PDB entry 9LUC | electron microscopy, 3.50 A resolution | chains B and A of the 7 polymer chains in the assembly

[Chain B (and A)]
Protein: Flagellar motor protein MotA
Organism: Paenibacillus sp. TCA20
Notes: chain A of this document is another copy of the same molecule, construct and numbering; everything in this record applies to it too
UniProtKB: A0A069DFV9 (A0A069DFV9_9BACL); numbering as in UniProt (aligned over 1-246)
Sequence (246 residues; numbered 1 to 246; the number before each row is that of its first residue):
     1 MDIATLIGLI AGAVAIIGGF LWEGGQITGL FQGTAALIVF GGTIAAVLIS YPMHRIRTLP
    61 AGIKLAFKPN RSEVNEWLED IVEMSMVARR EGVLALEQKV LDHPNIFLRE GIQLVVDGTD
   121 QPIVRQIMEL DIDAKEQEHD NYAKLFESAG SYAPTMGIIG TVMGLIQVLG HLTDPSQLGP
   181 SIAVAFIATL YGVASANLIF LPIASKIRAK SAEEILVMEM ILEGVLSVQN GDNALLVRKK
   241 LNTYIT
Unresolved in the structure: 1-26 (chain A: 1-25)

[Interface between chain B and chain A]
Contacting residue pairs (30; chain B residue first):
  Leu30(B) - Met163(A)  hydrophobic
  Phe186(B) - Leu165(A)  hydrophobic
  Phe186(B) - Ile166(A)  hydrophobic
  Phe186(B) - Leu169(A)  hydrophobic
  Leu190(B) - Met163(A)  hydrophobic
  Val193(B) - Thr155(A)
  Val193(B) - Ile159(A)  hydrophobic
  Ala194(B) - Ile159(A)  hydrophobic
  Asn197(B) - Ala46(A)
  Asn197(B) - Tyr152(A)
  Asn197(B) - Thr155(A)
  Leu198(B) - Ile49(A)
  Leu201(B) - Tyr152(A)
  Pro202(B) - Ile49(A)  hydrophobic
  Pro202(B) - Ser50(A)
  Pro202(B) - Tyr152(A)
  Ser205(B) - Ser50(A)  hydrogen bond (side chain-backbone)
  Ser205(B) - Tyr51(A)
  Lys206(B) - Ile49(A)  hydrogen bond (side chain-backbone)
  Lys206(B) - Ser50(A)
  Lys206(B) - Tyr51(A)
  Glu213(B) - His54(A)  salt bridge
  Glu223(B) - Gln126(A)
  Leu236(B) - Ile127(A)  hydrophobic
  Lys240(B) - Gln126(A)  hydrogen bond
  Lys240(B) - Leu130(A)
  Thr243(B) - Leu130(A)
  Thr243(B) - Asp131(A)
  Thr243(B) - Ala134(A)
  Tyr244(B) - Leu130(A)
Also at the interface, not in a pair above, chain B (21 interface residues in all): Ile187, Thr189, Ala209, Lys239
Also at the interface, not in a pair above, chain A (23 interface residues in all): Ala45, Pro52, Arg55, Leu114, Met156, Val162

[In short]
21 residues of chain B and 23 residues of chain A are in contact, with 3 hydrogen bonds and 1 salt bridge.
Polar pairs include Glu213(B)-His54(A), Ser205(B)-Ser50(A) and Lys206(B)-Ile49(A).
Both chains are Flagellar motor protein MotA (Paenibacillus sp. TCA20). Entry 9LUC (The chimeric flagellar
motor complex between MotA1B1 from Paenibacillus sp. TCA20 and MotAB from E.coli, state ...) was determined by
electron microscopy together with 9LU9 and 9LUB from the same study.
